PDB entry 1OUS | X-ray diffraction, 1.20 A resolution | chains B and C of the 4 polymer chains in the assembly

Chain B (and C):
Molecule: hypothetical protein LecB
From: Pseudomonas aeruginosa
Notes: chain C of this document is another copy of the same molecule, construct and numbering; everything in this record applies to it too
Reference sequence: Q9HYN5 (Q9HYN5_PSEAE); residues 1-114 here correspond to UniProt positions 2-115 (UniProt number = residue number + 1)
Sequence (114 residues; row label = number of the first residue in the row):
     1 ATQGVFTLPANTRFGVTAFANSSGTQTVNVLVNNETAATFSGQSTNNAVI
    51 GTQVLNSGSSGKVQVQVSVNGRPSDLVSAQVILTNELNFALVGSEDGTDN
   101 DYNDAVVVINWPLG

How chain B and chain C interact:
Pairs across the interface - 17 pairs, chain B then chain C:
  A1(B) with T84(C)
  T2(B) with T84(C), hydrogen bond (backbone-side chain)
  V5(B) with N85(C)
  F6(B) with N85(C)
  T7(B) with N85(C), hydrogen bond
  A79(B) with I82(C)
  Q80(B) with Q80(C); V81(C); I82(C), hydrogen bond (backbone-backbone)
  V81(B) with Q80(C)
  I82(B) with A79(C); Q80(C), hydrogen bond (backbone-backbone)
  T84(B) with A1(C); T2(C), hydrogen bond (side chain-backbone)
  N85(B) with V5(C); F6(C); T7(C), hydrogen bond
Also at the interface, not in a pair above, chain B (13 interface residues in all): Q3, L83
Also at the interface, not in a pair above, chain C (13 interface residues in all): Q3, L83

Overview:
Chain B and chain C each contribute 13 residues to their interface; the contacts include 6 hydrogen bonds.
Polar pairs include T2(B)-T84(C), T7(B)-N85(C) and Q80(B)-I82(C).
Chain B and chain C are both hypothetical protein LecB (Pseudomonas aeruginosa); the structure, Lecb (PA-LII)
calcium-free, was determined by X-ray diffraction (same publication as 1OUR, 1OUX, 1OVP, 1OVS and 1OXC).
